PDB entry 7A1P | X-ray diffraction, 1.76 A resolution | chains A and B

Chain A:
Molecule: Hypoxia-inducible factor 1-alpha inhibitor
From: Homo sapiens
Notes: EC 1.14.11.30, 1.14.11.-
UniProt: Q9NWT6 (HIF1N_HUMAN); numbering as in UniProt (aligned over 1-349)
Amino-acid sequence (349 residues; row label = number of the first residue in the row):
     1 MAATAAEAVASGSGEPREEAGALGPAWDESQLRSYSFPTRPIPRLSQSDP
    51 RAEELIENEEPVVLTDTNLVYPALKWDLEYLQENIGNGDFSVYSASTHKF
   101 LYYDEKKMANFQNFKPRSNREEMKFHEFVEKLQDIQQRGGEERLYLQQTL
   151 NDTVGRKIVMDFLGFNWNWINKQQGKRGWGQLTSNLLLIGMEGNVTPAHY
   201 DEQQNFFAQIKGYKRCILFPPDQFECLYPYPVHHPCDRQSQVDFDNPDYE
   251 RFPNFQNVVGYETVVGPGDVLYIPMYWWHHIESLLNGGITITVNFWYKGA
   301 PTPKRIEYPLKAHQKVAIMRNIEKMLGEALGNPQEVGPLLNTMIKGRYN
Not modelled in the structure: 1-11
UniProt features mapped onto this chain:
  - binding site (2-oxoglutarate): Y145, T196, N205, K214, N294
  - binding site (substrate): D152, Q181 to T183, D201 to Q203, R238, Q239, A300, N321
  - binding site (Fe cation): H199, D201, H279
  - site: L340 (Important for dimer formation)
  - modified residue: A2 (N-acetylalanine)
  - mutagenesis: H199 (H199A: Prevents suppression of HIF CAD activity. Strongly stimulates 2-oxoglutarate turnover. No stimulation of 2-oxoglutarate turnover; when associated with R-340), D201 (D201A: Prevents suppression of HIF CAD activity; D201E: Loss of HIF1A Asn hydroxylation activity. Slightly stimulates 2-oxoglutarate turnover; D201G: No impact on HIF1A Asn hydroxylation activity ...), Q239 (Q239H: No effect on Asp hydroxylation ability), W296 (W296R: Loss of HIF1A Asn hydroxylation activity and slight stimulation of 2-oxoglutarate turnover; when associated with G-201), L340 (L340R: Impairs dimer formation, leading to loss of HIF1A Asn hydroxylation activity. No stimulation of 2-oxoglutarate turnover; when associated with A-201), I344 (I344R: No effect on dimer formation and HIF1A Asn hydroxylation activity)
Bound ions: Zn2+: H199, D201, H279 (together with QW2)
Residues lining bound ligands: QW2 ((4S)-2-oxidanylidene-4-propyl-pentanedioic acid): Y145, Q147, L186, L188, T196, H199, D201, N205, F207, K214, H279, I281, N294, W296
Reported in the primary citation:
  - binding site for QW2: L186, L188

Chain B:
Molecule: Consensus ankyrin repeat domain
Amino-acid sequence (20 residues; row label = number of the first residue in the row):
     1 HLEVVKLLLEAGADVNAQDK
Not modelled in the structure: 1-2
Reported in the primary citation:
  - post-translational modification sites: N16 (citing earlier work)

How chain A and chain B interact:
Residue-residue contacts (42; chain A residue first):
  Y93(A) - Q18(B)
  Y102(A) - N16(B)
  Y102(A) - A17(B)  hydrogen bond (side chain-backbone)
  Y102(A) - Q18(B)  hydrogen bond (side chain-backbone)
  Y103(A) - Q18(B)
  D104(A) - Q18(B)  hydrogen bond
  E105(A) - Q18(B)  hydrogen bond (backbone-side chain)
  K106(A) - D19(B)
  K106(A) - K20(B)  hydrogen bond (side chain-backbone)
  H199(A) - N16(B)  hydrogen bond
  D201(A) - D14(B)
  D201(A) - V15(B)
  D201(A) - N16(B)  hydrogen bond (side chain-backbone)
  E202(A) - G12(B)  hydrogen bond (side chain-backbone)
  E202(A) - A13(B)  hydrogen bond (side chain-backbone)
  E202(A) - D14(B)  hydrogen bond (backbone-backbone)
  Q203(A) - A13(B)  hydrogen bond (side chain-backbone)
  Q203(A) - V15(B)
  R238(A) - D14(B)
  R238(A) - V15(B)  hydrogen bond (side chain-backbone)
  R238(A) - N16(B)  hydrogen bond
  Q239(A) - N16(B)  hydrogen bond
  M275(A) - A11(B)  hydrophobic
  Y276(A) - A11(B)
  W296(A) - V15(B)  hydrophobic
  W296(A) - N16(B)
  T302(A) - L9(B)
  T302(A) - E10(B)
  P303(A) - K6(B)
  K304(A) - K6(B)  hydrogen bond (backbone-side chain)
  I306(A) - L9(B)  hydrophobic
  Y308(A) - V5(B)
  Q314(A) - L9(B)
  A317(A) - L8(B)
  A317(A) - L9(B)
  I318(A) - L8(B)
  I318(A) - L9(B)  hydrophobic
  N321(A) - L7(B)  hydrogen bond (side chain-backbone)
  N321(A) - L8(B)  hydrogen bond (side chain-backbone)
  N321(A) - E10(B)  hydrogen bond (side chain-backbone)
  I322(A) - L8(B)  hydrophobic
  M325(A) - L8(B)  hydrophobic
Other interface residues (no listed pair), chain A (32 interface residues in all): R120, L186, D237, K298, L310, R320

In short:
The interface between chain A and chain B involves 32 residues on one side and 16 on the other; the contacts
include 18 hydrogen bonds. Among the polar pairs are Y102(A)-A17(B), Y102(A)-Q18(B) and D104(A)-Q18(B). Bound
to chain A: compound QW2. The paper reports a binding site for QW2 at L186(A) and L188(A); a modification site
at N16(B).
Chain A is Hypoxia-inducible factor 1-alpha inhibitor (Homo sapiens) and chain B is Consensus ankyrin repeat
domain; the structure, FACTOR INHIBITING HIF-1 ALPHA IN COMPLEX WITH ZN(II), 4-propyl-2-oxoglutarate, AND
CONSENSUS ANKYRIN REPEAT DOMAIN (20-MER), was determined by X-ray diffraction, deposited together with 7A1N,
7A1O, 7A1Q and 7A1S.
